8ZYW - chains A and C of the 7 polymer chains in the assembly; structure by electron microscopy, 3.43 A resolution.

[Chain A]
Name: PomB
From: Vibrio alginolyticus
UniProt: O06874 (O06874_VIBAL); numbering as in UniProt (aligned over 1-315)
Sequence (321 residues; numbered 1 to 321; the number before each row is that of its first residue):
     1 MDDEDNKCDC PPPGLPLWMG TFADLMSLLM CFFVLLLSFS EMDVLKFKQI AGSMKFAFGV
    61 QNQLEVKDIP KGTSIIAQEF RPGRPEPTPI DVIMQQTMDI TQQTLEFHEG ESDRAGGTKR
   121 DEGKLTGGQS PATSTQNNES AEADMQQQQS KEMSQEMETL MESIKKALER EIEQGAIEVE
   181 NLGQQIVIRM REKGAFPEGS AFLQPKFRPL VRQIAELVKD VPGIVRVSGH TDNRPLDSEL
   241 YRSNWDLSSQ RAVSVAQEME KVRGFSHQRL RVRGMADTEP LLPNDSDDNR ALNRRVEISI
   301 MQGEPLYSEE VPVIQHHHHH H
Unresolved in the structure: 1-13, 60-321
Construct notes: expression tag (316-321)
What the authors report for this chain:
  - specificity-determining residues: L35 (by similarity / conservation)

[Chain C]
Name: Chemotaxis protein PomA
From: Vibrio alginolyticus
UniProt: O06873 (POMA_VIBAL); residues 1-253 here = UniProt positions 1-253
Sequence (253 residues; each row starts with the number of its first residue):
     1 MDLATLLGLI GGFAFVIMAM VLGGSIGMFV DVTSILIVVG GSIFVVLMKF TMGQFFGATK
    61 IAGKAFMFKA DEPEDLIAKI VEMADAARKG GFLALEEMEI NNTFMQKGID LLVDGHDADV
   121 VRAALKKDIA LTDERHTQGT GVFRAFGDVA PAMGMIGTLV GLVAMLSNMD DPKAIGPAMA
   181 VALLTTLYGA ILSNMVFFPI ADKLSLRRDQ ETLNRRLIMD GVLAIQDGQN PRVIDSYLKN
   241 YLNEGKRALE IDE
Unresolved in the structure: 1-28, 88-99, 252-253
What the authors report for this chain:
  - specificity-determining residues: M165, M179 (by similarity / conservation)

[Interface between chain A and chain C]
Pairs across the interface - 8 pairs, chain A then chain C:
  L25(A) - L183(C)  hydrophobic
  L28(A) - M155(C)  hydrophobic
  L28(A) - T158(C)
  L28(A) - L159(C)  hydrophobic
  L28(A) - L162(C)  hydrophobic
  F32(A) - M179(C)  hydrophobic
  L35(A) - L166(C)  hydrophobic
  L36(A) - I175(C)  hydrophobic
Other interface residues (no listed pair), chain A (6 interface residues in all): D24

[Overview]
Chain A and chain C form an interface of 6 and 8 residues respectively. The paper reports specificity
determinants L35(A) and M165(C) among others.
Chain A is PomB and chain C is Chemotaxis protein PomA, both from Vibrio alginolyticus; the structure,
Bacterial flagellar sodium-driven stator PomA5PomB2 with 100 mM KCl, was determined by electron microscopy
(same publication as 8ZYV, 8ZYZ, 8ZZ0 and 9IJM).
